PDB entry 4KHO | X-ray diffraction, 2.00 A resolution | chain A

[Chain A]
Protein: Uncharacterized protein Spt16M
Organism: Chaetomium thermophilum var. thermophilum
Notes: fragment: Histone chaperone residues 651-945
UniProtKB: G0SDN1 (G0SDN1_CHATD); the author numbering skips numbers that UniProt does not, so the offset changes along the chain: 651-755 = UniProt 651-755; 758-947 = UniProt 756-945
Sequence (299 residues; numbered 647 to 947; 2 numbers in that range are skipped by the numbering (no residue carries them; nothing is unmodelled there); the number before each row is that of its first residue):
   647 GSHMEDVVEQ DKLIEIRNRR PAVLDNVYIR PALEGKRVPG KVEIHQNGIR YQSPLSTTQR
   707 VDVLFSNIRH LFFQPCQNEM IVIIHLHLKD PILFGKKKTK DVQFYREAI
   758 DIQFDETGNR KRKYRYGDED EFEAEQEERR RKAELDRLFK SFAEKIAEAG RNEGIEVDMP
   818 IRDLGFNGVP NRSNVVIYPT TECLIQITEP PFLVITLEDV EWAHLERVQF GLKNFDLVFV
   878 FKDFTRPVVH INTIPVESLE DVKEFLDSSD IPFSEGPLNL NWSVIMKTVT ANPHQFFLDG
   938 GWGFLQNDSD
Disordered / not traced: 647-652, 663-664, 680, 758-776, 945-947
Construct notes: expression tag (647-650)
Bound ions: Ca2+: Glu782, Glu785 (shared with 2 residues of chain B)

[Summary]
The Ca2+ site is built by Glu782 and Glu785.
Chain A is Uncharacterized protein Spt16M (Chaetomium thermophilum var. thermophilum); the structure,
Structure of the FACT complex Subunit Spt16M, was determined by X-ray diffraction, deposited together with
4KHA and 4KHB.
